6XKW - chains h and Y of the 11 polymer chains in the assembly; structure by electron microscopy, 5.20 A resolution (low resolution: residue-level contacts below are approximate; hydrogen-bond / salt-bridge calls are withheld).

Chain h:
Name: Cytochrome c oxidase, Cbb3-type, biogenesis protein CcoH
Source organism: Rhodobacter capsulatus (strain ATCC BAA-309 / NBRC 16581 / SB1003)
Reference sequence: D5ARP9 (D5ARP9_RHOCB); numbering as in UniProt (aligned over 1-151)
Amino-acid sequence (151 residues; each row starts with the number of its first residue):
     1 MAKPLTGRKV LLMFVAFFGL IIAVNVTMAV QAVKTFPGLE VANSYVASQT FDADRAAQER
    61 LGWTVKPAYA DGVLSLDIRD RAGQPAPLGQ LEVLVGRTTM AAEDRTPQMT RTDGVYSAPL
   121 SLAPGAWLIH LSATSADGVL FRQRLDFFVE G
Disordered / not traced: 1-10, 36-151

Chain Y:
Name: Cytochrome c-type cyt cy
Source organism: Rhodobacter capsulatus (strain ATCC BAA-309 / NBRC 16581 / SB1003)
Reference sequence: Q05389 (CYCY_RHOCB); residues 1-199 here = UniProt positions 1-199
Amino-acid sequence (199 residues; each row starts with the number of its first residue):
     1 MLVKTHITKI GVTLFAVALF YGFIYMLSNS LFATRPATAV AVGADGKALL PSVDEAAMPA
    61 KAPAAAAPAA ETAEAAAPAE PAAPPPPAYV EVDPATITGD AKAGEEKFNK TCKACHKIDG
   121 KNAVGPHLNG VIGRATATVE GFKYSTAMKN HVGNWTPERL DIYLVSPKAE VPGTKMSFVG
   181 LPEAADRANV IAYLNTLPR
Disordered / not traced: 31-199
Swiss-Prot annotation at these positions:
  - binding site (heme c): C112, C115, H116, M148

Interface between chain h and chain Y:
Contacting residue pairs (25; chain h residue first):
  L12(h) with V3(Y); I7(Y)
  V15(h) with K4(Y); T8(Y)
  A16(h) with I7(Y)
  G19(h) with V12(Y)
  L20(h) with G11(Y); L14(Y); F15(Y)
  I21(h) with F15(Y)
  A23(h) with V12(Y); A16(Y)
  V24(h) with F15(Y); L19(Y)
  T27(h) with A16(Y); L19(Y); F20(Y)
  M28(h) with L19(Y)
  V30(h) with F20(Y)
  Q31(h) with L19(Y); F20(Y); F23(Y)
  K34(h) with F23(Y)
  T35(h) with F23(Y); L27(Y)
Also at the interface, not in a pair above, chain Y (14 interface residues in all): I10
The authors on this interface:
  - interface residues, chain h: A23(h), V24(h)

Overview:
The chain h/chain Y interface involves 14 residues from each chain. From UniProt: 4 heme c-binding residues on
chain Y. The paper reports interface residues A23(h) and V24(h).
Chain h is Cytochrome c oxidase, Cbb3-type, biogenesis protein CcoH and chain Y is Cytochrome c-type cyt cy,
both from Rhodobacter capsulatus (strain ATCC BAA-309 / NBRC 16581 / SB1003); the structure, R. capsulatus
CIII2CIV bipartite super-complex (SC-2A) with CcoH/cy, was determined by electron microscopy together with
6XI0, 6XKT, 6XKU, 6XKV, 6XKX and 6XKZ from the same study.
